PDB entry 7Z6F | X-ray diffraction, 1.65 A resolution | chains E and A

== Chain E ==
Protein: YejA
Source organism: Escherichia coli
Reference sequence: P33913 (YEJA_ECOLI); residue numbers follow UniProt; this construct covers 20-604
Sequence (585 residues; each row starts with the number of its first residue):
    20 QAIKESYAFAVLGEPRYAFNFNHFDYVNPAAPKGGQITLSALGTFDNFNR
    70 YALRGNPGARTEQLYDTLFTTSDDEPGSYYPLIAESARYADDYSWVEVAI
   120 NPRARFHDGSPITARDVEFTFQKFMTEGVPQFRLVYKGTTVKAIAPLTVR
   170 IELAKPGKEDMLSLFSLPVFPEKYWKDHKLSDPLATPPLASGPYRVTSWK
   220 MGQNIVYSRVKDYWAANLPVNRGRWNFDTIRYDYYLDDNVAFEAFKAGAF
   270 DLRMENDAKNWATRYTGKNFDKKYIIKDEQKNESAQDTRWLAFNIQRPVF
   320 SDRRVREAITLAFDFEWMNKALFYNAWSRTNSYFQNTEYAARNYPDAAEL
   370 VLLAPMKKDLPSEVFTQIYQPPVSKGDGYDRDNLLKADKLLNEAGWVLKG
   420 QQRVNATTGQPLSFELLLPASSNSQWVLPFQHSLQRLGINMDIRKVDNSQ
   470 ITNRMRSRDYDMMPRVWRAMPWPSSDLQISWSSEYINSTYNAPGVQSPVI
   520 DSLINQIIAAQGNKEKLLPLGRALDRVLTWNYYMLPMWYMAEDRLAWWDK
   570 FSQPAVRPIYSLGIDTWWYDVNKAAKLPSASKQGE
Disordered / not traced: 20-21, 603-604
Small-molecule neighbours: Mg2+ (MG): Pro149, Arg152, Leu153, Asn506

== Chain A ==
Protein: degradation peptide VAL-LEU-GLY-GLU-PRO-ARG-TYR-ALA-PHE-ASN-PHE-ASN
Source organism: Escherichia coli
Sequence (12 residues; each row starts with the number of its first residue; numbers below 1 keep their minus sign (Val-2 is residue -2)):
    -2 VLGEPRYAFNFN

== Chain E / chain A interface ==
Pairs across the interface (56):
  Val30(E) - Leu-1(A)  hydrophobic
  Arg69(E) - Ala5(A)
  Arg69(E) - Phe6(A)  hydrogen bond (side chain-backbone)
  Arg69(E) - Phe8(A)
  Tyr70(E) - Tyr4(A)
  Leu72(E) - Phe6(A)
  Asn75(E) - Phe8(A)
  Pro76(E) - Phe8(A)
  Tyr98(E) - Leu-1(A)
  Phe143(E) - Tyr4(A)
  Val148(E) - Arg3(A)
  Val148(E) - Tyr4(A)
  Val148(E) - Ala5(A)
  Val148(E) - Phe6(A)  hydrophobic
  Pro149(E) - Phe6(A)
  Gln150(E) - Pro2(A)  hydrogen bond (side chain-backbone)
  Gln150(E) - Arg3(A)
  Gln150(E) - Ala5(A)
  Gln150(E) - Phe6(A)
  Phe151(E) - Arg3(A)
  Phe151(E) - Tyr4(A)  hydrophobic
  Val154(E) - Arg3(A)
  Tyr155(E) - Arg3(A)  hydrogen bond
  Glu178(E) - Leu-1(A)
  Asp179(E) - Arg3(A)  salt bridge
  Ser182(E) - Leu-1(A)
  Ser182(E) - Gly0(A)
  Ser182(E) - Arg3(A)
  Ser182(E) - Tyr4(A)  hydrogen bond (backbone-side chain)
  Ser185(E) - Val-2(A)
  Ser185(E) - Tyr4(A)
  Leu186(E) - Tyr4(A)  hydrogen bond (backbone-side chain)
  Asn467(E) - Asn9(A)
  Thr471(E) - Phe8(A)
  Met474(E) - Asn7(A)
  Met474(E) - Phe8(A)
  Met474(E) - Asn9(A)
  Arg475(E) - Phe6(A)
  Arg475(E) - Asn7(A)  hydrogen bond (side chain-backbone)
  Arg484(E) - Asn7(A)
  Arg487(E) - Glu1(A)  salt bridge
  Ser493(E) - Leu-1(A)
  Ser494(E) - Arg3(A)  hydrogen bond
  Asp495(E) - Leu-1(A)
  Asp495(E) - Gly0(A)  hydrogen bond (side chain-backbone)
  Asp495(E) - Pro2(A)
  Asp495(E) - Arg3(A)  salt bridge
  Gln497(E) - Arg3(A)
  Ile498(E) - Pro2(A)
  Ser507(E) - Phe6(A)
  Thr508(E) - Phe6(A)
  Thr508(E) - Asn7(A)  hydrogen bond (side chain-backbone)
  Tyr509(E) - Pro2(A)
  Tyr509(E) - Ala5(A)  hydrogen bond (side chain-backbone)
  Tyr509(E) - Phe6(A)
  Tyr509(E) - Asn7(A)  hydrogen bond (side chain-backbone)
Interface residues without a listed pair, chain E (41 interface residues in all): Thr63, Ala71, Thr90, Leu181, Leu183, Pro187, Trp491, Asn506

== Summary ==
41 residues of chain E face 12 of chain A across their interface, with 11 hydrogen bonds and 3 salt bridges.
Polar contacts include Asp179(E)-Arg3(A), Arg487(E)-Glu1(A) and Asp495(E)-Arg3(A). Bound to chain E: Mg2+.
Here chain E is YejA and chain A is degradation peptide VAL-LEU-GLY-GLU-PRO-ARG-TYR-ALA-PHE-ASN-PHE-ASN, both
from Escherichia coli. Entry 7Z6F (Crystal structure of the substrate-binding protein YejA in complex with
peptide fragment) was determined by X-ray diffraction, deposited together with 8FSQ, 8FSR and 8FSS.
